PDB entry 4QBY | X-ray diffraction, 3.00 A resolution | chains S and T of the 32 polymer chains in the assembly

[Chain S]
Protein: Proteasome subunit alpha type-6
From: Saccharomyces cerevisiae
Notes: EC 3.4.25.1; fragment: alpha subunit; engineered mutation(s): wild type
Reference sequence: P40302 (PSA6_YEAST); residues 0-233 here correspond to UniProt positions 1-234 (UniProt number = residue number + 1)
Chain sequence (234 residues; row label = number of the first residue in the row; numbering starts at 0):
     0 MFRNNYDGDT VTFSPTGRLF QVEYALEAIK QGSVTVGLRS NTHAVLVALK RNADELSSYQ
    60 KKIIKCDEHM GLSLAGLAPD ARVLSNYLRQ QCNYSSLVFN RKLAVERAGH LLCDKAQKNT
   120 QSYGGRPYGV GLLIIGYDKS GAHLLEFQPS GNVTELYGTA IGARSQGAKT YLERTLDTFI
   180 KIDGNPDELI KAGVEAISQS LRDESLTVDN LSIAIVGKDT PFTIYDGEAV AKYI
Disordered / not traced: 0-2
UniProt features mapped onto this chain:
  - modified residue: Ser13 (Phosphoserine)
  - cross-link: Lys190 (Glycyl lysine isopeptide (Lys-Gly) (interchain with G-Cter in ubiquitin))

[Chain T]
Protein: Probable proteasome subunit alpha type-7
From: Saccharomyces cerevisiae
Notes: EC 3.4.25.1; fragment: alpha subunit; engineered mutation(s): wild type
Reference sequence: P21242 (PSA7_YEAST); residues -3 to 284 here correspond to UniProt positions 1-288 (UniProt number = residue number + 4)
Chain sequence (288 residues; numbered -3 to 284; the number before each row is that of its first residue; numbers below 1 keep their minus sign (Met-3 is residue -3)):
    -3 MTSIGTGYDL SNSVFSPDGR NFQVEYAVKA VENGTTSIGI KCNDGVVFAV EKLITSKLLV
    57 PQKNVKIQVV DRHIGCVYSG LIPDGRHLVN RGREEAASFK KLYKTPIPIP AFADRLGQYV
   117 QAHTLYNSVR PFGVSTIFGG VDKNGAHLYM LEPSGSYWGY KGAATGKGRQ SAKAELEKLV
   177 DHHPEGLSAR EAVKQAAKII YLAHEDNKEK DFELEISWCS LSETNGLHKF VKGDLLQEAI
   237 DFAQKEINGD DDEDEDDSDN VMSSDDENAP VATNANATTD QEGDIHLE
Disordered / not traced: -3 to 1, 245-284
UniProt features mapped onto this chain:
  - modified residue: Thr-2 (N-acetylthreonine)

[Interface between chain S and chain T]
Residue-residue contacts (66):
  Asn4(S) - Leu6(T)
  Tyr5(S) - Asp5(T)  hydrogen bond
  Tyr5(S) - Leu6(T)  hydrophobic
  Tyr5(S) - Tyr22(T)  hydrophobic
  Thr9(S) - Arg126(T)
  Val10(S) - Gln19(T)  hydrogen bond (backbone-side chain)
  Val10(S) - Asn123(T)
  Val10(S) - Ser124(T)
  Val10(S) - Val125(T)
  Val10(S) - Arg126(T)
  Thr11(S) - Leu6(T)
  Thr11(S) - Gln19(T)
  Phe12(S) - Gln19(T)  hydrogen bond (backbone-side chain)
  Phe12(S) - Tyr22(T)
  Phe12(S) - Ala23(T)  hydrophobic
  Phe12(S) - Arg126(T)
  Phe12(S) - Pro127(T)
  Ser13(S) - Tyr22(T)
  Pro14(S) - Tyr22(T)  hydrophobic
  Pro14(S) - Lys25(T)
  Thr15(S) - Lys25(T)
  Gly16(S) - Tyr22(T)
  Gly16(S) - Ala26(T)
  Leu18(S) - Arg126(T)
  Arg38(S) - Val56(T)
  His109(S) - Arg82(T)
  Cys112(S) - Arg82(T)
  Asp113(S) - Arg82(T)  salt bridge
  Asp113(S) - Asn86(T)
  Gln116(S) - Pro79(T)
  Gln116(S) - Asp80(T)
  Gln116(S) - His83(T)
  Gln116(S) - Arg126(T)
  Thr119(S) - Arg126(T)  hydrogen bond (backbone-side chain)
  Gln120(S) - His83(T)
  Gln120(S) - His119(T)
  Gln120(S) - Val125(T)
  Gln120(S) - Arg126(T)  hydrogen bond (backbone-backbone)
  Gln120(S) - Pro127(T)
  Gln120(S) - Phe128(T)
  Ser121(S) - Ser124(T)
  Tyr122(S) - Ser124(T)  hydrogen bond (backbone-backbone)
  Ser149(S) - Pro79(T)
  Gly150(S) - Pro79(T)
  Asn151(S) - Ile78(T)
  Asn151(S) - Pro79(T)
  Thr153(S) - Leu55(T)
  Thr153(S) - Asn60(T)
  Glu154(S) - Leu55(T)
  Glu154(S) - Val56(T)
  Glu154(S) - Lys59(T)
  Glu154(S) - Asn60(T)  hydrogen bond (backbone-side chain)
  Leu155(S) - Leu54(T)
  Leu155(S) - Leu55(T)  hydrophobic
  Leu155(S) - Val56(T)
  Tyr156(S) - Lys53(T)
  Tyr156(S) - Leu54(T)  hydrogen bond (backbone-backbone)
  Tyr156(S) - Leu55(T)
  Tyr156(S) - Val56(T)
  Tyr156(S) - Pro57(T)
  Gly157(S) - Leu54(T)
  Lys168(S) - Leu54(T)
  Leu171(S) - Leu54(T)
  Glu172(S) - Ser52(T)  hydrogen bond
  Glu172(S) - Lys53(T)
  Leu175(S) - Lys53(T)
Other interface residues (no listed pair), chain S (34 interface residues in all): Val152, Phe178
Other interface residues (no listed pair), chain T (31 interface residues in all): Thr51, Leu77, Gly129

[Overview]
Chain S and chain T form an interface of 34 and 31 residues respectively, with 9 hydrogen bonds and 1 salt
bridge. Polar pairs include Asp113(S)-Arg82(T), Tyr5(S)-Asp5(T) and Val10(S)-Gln19(T).
Here chain S is Proteasome subunit alpha type-6 and chain T is Probable proteasome subunit alpha type-7, both
from Saccharomyces cerevisiae. Entry 4QBY (yCP in complex with BOC-ALA-ALA-ALA-CHO) was determined by X-ray
diffraction.
